7S01 - chains c and D of the 9 polymer chains in the assembly; structure by X-ray diffraction, 3.40 A resolution.

== Chain c ==
Molecule: DNA-directed RNA polymerase beta subunit
Organism: Bacillus phage AR9
UniProtKB: A0A172JI16 (A0A172JI16_9CAUD); residue numbers follow UniProt; this construct covers 1-496
Chain sequence (496 residues; row label = number of the first residue in the row):
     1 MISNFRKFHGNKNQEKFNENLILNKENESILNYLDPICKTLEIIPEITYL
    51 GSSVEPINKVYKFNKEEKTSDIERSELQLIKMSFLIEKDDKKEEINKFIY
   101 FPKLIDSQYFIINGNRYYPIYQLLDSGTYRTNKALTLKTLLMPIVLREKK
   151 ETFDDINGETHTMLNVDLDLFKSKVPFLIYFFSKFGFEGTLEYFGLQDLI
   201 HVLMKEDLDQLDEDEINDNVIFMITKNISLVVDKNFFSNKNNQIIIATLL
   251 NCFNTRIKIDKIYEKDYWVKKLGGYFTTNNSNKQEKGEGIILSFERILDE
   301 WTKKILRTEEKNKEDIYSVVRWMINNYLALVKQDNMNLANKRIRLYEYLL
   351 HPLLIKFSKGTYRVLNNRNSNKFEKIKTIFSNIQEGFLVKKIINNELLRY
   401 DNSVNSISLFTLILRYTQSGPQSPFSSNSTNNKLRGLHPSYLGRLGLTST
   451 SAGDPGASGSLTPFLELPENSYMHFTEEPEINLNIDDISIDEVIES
Disordered / not traced: 485-496
What the authors report for this chain:
  - binding site for Template strand of the forked DNA oligonucleotide (downstream copy) containing the P077 AR9 promoter motif: Arg363, Lys375

== Chain D ==
Molecule: DNA-directed RNA polymerase
Organism: Bacillus phage AR9
Notes: EC 2.7.7.6
UniProtKB: A0A172JI62 (A0A172JI62_9CAUD); residue numbers follow UniProt; this construct covers 1-631
Chain sequence (631 residues; numbered 1 to 631; the number before each row is that of its first residue):
     1 MEKTYNLNDILLSNEYEKIKEDIKEEIINDMASKKVKYSNTSEFAKNDFL
    51 KDEFIDLVVDGETYEITYGNLITLLIVARPFNHFKVPMTEDLLFDLSDLK
   101 EYQNYYTTLLEHFGYSNEIKSIIKDVISELAIFSGDINVTFGNTVSIKSL
   151 IDLGNKVKRFRELLHYRLPNDEALEFNDIEAIIKKNLDEIMKILSETDNM
   201 LRYYIDSGAGINSKQFGQVLSLVGSKPDLFGKIIPYPINTSFLRGLDVRS
   251 FYINALGARKALITNYQQVRNSGYLTRKISMLLMDTKLIDLDDCGSHENN
   301 YLSINVENKDVLKRFSKRSYLNNNGELVEIDINDESLIGQVIKIPSPTTC
   351 ASNEGVCRKCYGKLFDINKDLNIGMIAVLLLTDPLTQRLLSAKHLLETRS
   401 SKIDWGTNFEENFIVNRNLIYPKVYNGTVIIKEDDFKEDEETEEQVFDTF
   451 TLKSGNRFISISSPMRLFLNKDLKKQLDESFYNIEEMQFEIPLNKLDEGD
   501 SFATFIMDNNELSKPLREIKDLIETNKYIKDHNVNEVVNYFIYLLNESGI
   551 NIQSVHSELIIREMMKLDDSDRTQFKNDKMPDYEIFRITDANLKGDSLSR
   601 SLLFEQVKKQLTTLDYDTFNKTKSSILDKLL

== Interface between chain c and chain D ==
Residue-residue contacts (22; chain c residue first):
  Arg130(c) with Glu443(D), salt bridge
  Ser429(c) with Gln267(D)
  Asn432(c) with Ile263(D); Gln267(D), hydrogen bond
  Lys433(c) with Phe230(D)
  Arg435(c) with Arg259(D), hydrogen bond (backbone-side chain); Ile263(D)
  Leu437(c) with Tyr252(D), hydrogen bond (backbone-side chain); Leu256(D); Arg259(D)
  His438(c) with Tyr252(D)
  Pro439(c) with Tyr252(D)
  Leu442(c) with Val248(D), hydrophobic
  Gly446(c) with Arg259(D)
  Leu447(c) with Phe251(D), hydrophobic; Ala255(D), hydrophobic; Arg259(D)
  Thr450(c) with Arg259(D)
  Gly453(c) with Tyr266(D)
  Asp454(c) with Tyr266(D)
  Pro455(c) with Tyr266(D)
  Gly456(c) with Arg259(D)
Interface residues without a listed pair, chain c (24 interface residues in all): Lys150, Tyr416, Ser427, Gly436, Thr448, Ser449, Ala452, Ser458
Interface residues without a listed pair, chain D (15 interface residues in all): Leu229, Leu262, Arg270, Glu438

== In short ==
24 residues of chain c face 15 of chain D across their interface, with 3 hydrogen bonds and 1 salt bridge.
Polar contacts include Arg130(c)-Glu443(D), Asn432(c)-Gln267(D) and Arg435(c)-Arg259(D). From the paper: a
binding site for Template strand of the forked DNA oligonucleotide (downstream copy) containing the P077 AR9
promoter motif at Arg363(c) and Lys375(c).
Here chain c is DNA-directed RNA polymerase beta subunit and chain D is DNA-directed RNA polymerase, both from
Bacillus phage AR9. Entry 7S01 (X-ray structure of the phage AR9 non-virion RNA polymerase holoenzyme in
complex with a forked oligonucleotide ...) was determined by X-ray diffraction, deposited together with 7S00,
7UM0 and 7UM1.
